Entry 2QT1 (X-ray diffraction, 1.32 A resolution); this record covers chain A.

# Chain A
Molecule: Nicotinamide riboside kinase 1
Source organism: Homo sapiens
Notes: EC 2.7.1.-
UniProt: Q9NWW6 (NRK1_HUMAN); residue numbers follow UniProt; this construct covers 2-189
Sequence (207 residues; each row starts with the number of its first residue; numbers below 1 keep their minus sign (Mse-17 is residue -17)):
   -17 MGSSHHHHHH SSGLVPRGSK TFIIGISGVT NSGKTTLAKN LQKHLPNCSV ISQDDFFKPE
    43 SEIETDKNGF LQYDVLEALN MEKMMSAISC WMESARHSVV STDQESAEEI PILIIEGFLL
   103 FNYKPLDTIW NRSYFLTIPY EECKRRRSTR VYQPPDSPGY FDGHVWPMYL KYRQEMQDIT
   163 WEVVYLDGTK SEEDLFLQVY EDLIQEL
Not modelled in the structure: -17 to -5, 85-89
Sequence notes: expression tag (-17 to 1)
Modified residues: Mse-17 (selenomethionine); Mse63, Mse66, Mse67, Mse74, Mse150, Mse158 (selenomethionine; parent Met)
Small-molecule neighbours: Nicotinamide riboside (NNR): Thr12, Asp36, Phe39, Tyr55, Asp56, Phe100, Arg129, Tyr134, Gln135, Pro136, Tyr142, Val147
From the paper describing this entry:
  - binding site for Nicotinamide riboside: Asp36, Phe39, Tyr55, Asp56, Arg129, Tyr134
  - catalytic residues: Asp36 (proposed by the authors, not directly observed)
  - mutagenesis - D36A, E98A: abolished growth
  - mutagenesis - E98A: abolished catalytic activity on NR
  - mutagenesis - E98A: unchanged expression
  - specificity-determining residues: Gln135
  - catalytic residues: Glu98
  - specificity-determining residues: Glu174 (proposed by the authors, not directly observed)

# Summary
Bound to chain A: Nicotinamide riboside. From the paper: catalytic residues Asp36 and Glu98; D36A and E98A
abolish growth.
Chain A is Nicotinamide riboside kinase 1 (Homo sapiens); the structure, Human nicotinamide riboside kinase 1
in complex with nicotinamide riboside, was determined by X-ray diffraction together with 2QSY, 2QSZ, 2QT0 and
2P0E from the same study.
